PDB entry 3OEU | X-ray diffraction, 2.60 A resolution | chains Z and 1 of the 28 polymer chains in the assembly

[Chain Z]
Name: Proteasome component C5
Source organism: Saccharomyces cerevisiae
Notes: EC 3.4.25.1
UniProt: P23724 (PSB1_YEAST); the construct lacks a stretch of the UniProt sequence and is renumbered around it, so the offset changes along the chain: -9 to -1 = UniProt 20-28; 1-70 = UniProt 29-98; 71-106 = UniProt 100-135; 107-144 = UniProt 138-175; 2 more segments
Chain sequence (222 residues; numbered -9 to 194 plus 20 insertion-coded residues; 2 numbers in that range are skipped by the numbering (no residue carries them; nothing is unmodelled there); the number before each row is that of its first residue; a row labelled like 106A-106B holds insertion residues (106A, then the next letters in order); numbers below 1 keep their minus sign (Gln-9 is residue -9)):
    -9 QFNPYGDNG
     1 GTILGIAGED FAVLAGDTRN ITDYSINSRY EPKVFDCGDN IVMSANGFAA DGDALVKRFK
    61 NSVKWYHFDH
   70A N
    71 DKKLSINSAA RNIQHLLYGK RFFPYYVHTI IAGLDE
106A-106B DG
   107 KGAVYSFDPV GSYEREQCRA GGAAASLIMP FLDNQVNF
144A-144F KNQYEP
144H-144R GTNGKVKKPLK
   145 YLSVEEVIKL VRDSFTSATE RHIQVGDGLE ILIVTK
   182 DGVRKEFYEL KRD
Bound ions: Mg2+: Asp194 (shared with 3 residues of chain H)
Small-molecule neighbours: OEU (N-{(2S)-1-[(2-chlorobenzyl)amino]-1-oxo-4-phenylbutan-2-yl}-N~2~-[3-(2-methylphenyl)propanoyl]-L-threoninamide): Arg91, Pro94, Tyr96, Asp114, Pro115, Val116

[Chain 1]
Name: Proteasome component PRE4
Source organism: Saccharomyces cerevisiae
Notes: EC 3.4.25.1
UniProt: P30657 (PSB4_YEAST); the construct lacks a stretch of the UniProt sequence and is renumbered around it, so the offset changes along the chain: -8 to -1 = UniProt 34-41; 1-70 = UniProt 42-111; 73-92 = UniProt 119-138; 93-105 = UniProt 141-153; 3 more segments
Chain sequence (233 residues; row label = number of the first residue in the row; note: 4 numbers in that range are skipped by the numbering (no residue carries them; nothing is unmodelled there); a row labelled like 70A-70C holds insertion residues (70A, then the next letters in order); numbers below 1 keep their minus sign (Thr-8 is residue -8)):
    -8 TQQPIVTG
     1 TSVISMKYDN GVIIAADNLG SYGSLLRFNG VERLIPVGDN TVVGISGDIS DMQHIERLLK
    61 DLVTENAYDN
70A-70C PLA
    71 DA
72A-72B EE
    73 ALEPSYIFEY LATVMYQRRS
92A-92B KM
    93 NPLWNAIIVA GVQ
105A-105B SN
   106 GDQFLRYVNL LGVTYSSPTL ATGFGAHMAN PLLRKV
141A-141G VDRESDI
   144 PKTTVQVAEE AIVNAMRVLY YRDARSSRNF SLAIIDKN
  181A T
   183 GLTFKKNLQV ENMKWDFAKD IKGYGTQKI

[Chain Z / chain 1 interface]
Contacting residue pairs (41; chain Z residue first):
  Gln-9(Z) with Thr-8(1)
  Phe-8(Z) with Thr-8(1); Arg91(1); Met92B(1); Pro94(1), hydrophobic; Leu115(1), hydrophobic; Leu116(1), hydrophobic
  Asn-7(Z) with Leu116(1)
  Pro-6(Z) with Arg91(1), hydrogen bond (backbone-side chain); Met92B(1), hydrophobic; Leu116(1)
  Tyr-5(Z) with Arg91(1)
  Asn-2(Z) with Val118(1)
  Asn20(Z) with Tyr120(1)
  Ser25(Z) with His132(1)
  Ile26(Z) with Arg139(1), hydrogen bond (backbone-side chain)
  Asn27(Z) with Tyr120(1), hydrogen bond; Ser122(1); Arg139(1)
  Ser28(Z) with Ser121(1), hydrogen bond (side chain-backbone)
  Glu31(Z) with Arg111(1), salt bridge; Tyr120(1); Ser121(1), hydrogen bond (side chain-backbone)
  Phe48(Z) with Arg91(1); Leu116(1); Val118(1), hydrophobic
  Ala50(Z) with Tyr88(1); Leu116(1); Gly117(1); Val118(1)
  Asp51(Z) with Tyr88(1), hydrogen bond; Arg91(1), salt bridge
  Asp53(Z) with Thr119(1)
  Ala54(Z) with Tyr88(1)
  Lys57(Z) with Glu81(1), salt bridge
  Phe93(Z) with Arg91(1); Ser92(1)
  Tyr95(Z) with Tyr88(1)
  Glu190(Z) with Arg141C(1), salt bridge
  Arg193(Z) with Asp141B(1), salt bridge; Arg141C(1)
Also at the interface, not in a pair above, chain Z (25 interface residues in all): Gly-4, Arg29, Tyr30
Also at the interface, not in a pair above, chain 1 (22 interface residues in all): Trp96, Leu125

[Overview]
25 residues of chain Z face 22 of chain 1 across their interface, with 6 hydrogen bonds and 5 salt bridges.
Polar pairs include Glu31(Z)-Arg111(1), Asp51(Z)-Arg91(1) and Lys57(Z)-Glu81(1). Ligands of chain Z: compound
OEU.
Here chain Z is Proteasome component C5 and chain 1 is Proteasome component PRE4, both from Saccharomyces
cerevisiae. Entry 3OEU (Structure of yeast 20S open-gate proteasome with Compound 24) was determined by X-ray
diffraction together with 3SDI, 3SDK and 3OEV from the same study.
